Entry 4Y2A (X-ray diffraction, 2.90 A resolution); this record covers chain A.

Chain A:
Protein: 3D polymerase
Source organism: Coxsackievirus B3
UniProt: P03313 (POLG_CXB3N); residues 1-462 here correspond to UniProt positions 1724-2185 (UniProt number = residue number + 1723)
Chain sequence (466 residues; each row starts with the number of its first residue):
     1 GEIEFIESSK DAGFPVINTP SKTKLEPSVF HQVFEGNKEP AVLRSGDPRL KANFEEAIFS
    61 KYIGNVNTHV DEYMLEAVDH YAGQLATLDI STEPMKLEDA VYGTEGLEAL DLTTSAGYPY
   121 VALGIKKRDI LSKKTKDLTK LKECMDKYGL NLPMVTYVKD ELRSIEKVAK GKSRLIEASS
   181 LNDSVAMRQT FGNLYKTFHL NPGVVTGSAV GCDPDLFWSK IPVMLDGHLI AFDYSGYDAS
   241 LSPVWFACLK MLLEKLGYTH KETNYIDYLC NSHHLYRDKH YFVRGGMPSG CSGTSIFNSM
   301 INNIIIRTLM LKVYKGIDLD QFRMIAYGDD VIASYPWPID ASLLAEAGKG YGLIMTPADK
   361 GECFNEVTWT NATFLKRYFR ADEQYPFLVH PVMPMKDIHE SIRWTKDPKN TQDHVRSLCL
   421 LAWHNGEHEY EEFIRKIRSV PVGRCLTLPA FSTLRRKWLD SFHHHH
Sequence notes: expression tag (463-466)
Residues lining bound ligands: 1FS (2,2'-[(4-chlorobenzene-1,2-diyl)bis(oxy)]bis(5-nitrobenzonitrile)): Leu107, Glu108, Leu110, Asp111, Thr114, Lys127, Ser184, Arg188, Tyr195, His199, Val210, Gly290, Cys291, Ser292, Gly293, Thr294, Ser295, Ile296, Tyr327
UniProt features mapped onto this chain:
  - binding site (Mg(2+)): Asp233, Asp329
What the authors report for this chain:
  - binding site for 1FS: Leu107, Glu108, Leu110, Asp111, Thr114, Arg188, Tyr195, His199, Thr294, Ser295, Ile296, Tyr327
  - mutagenesis - I296V, S299T, M300V: unchanged growth in response to 1FS
  - mutagenesis - I296V, S299T, M300V: unchanged growth in response to GPC-N114

Overview:
Bound to chain A: compound 1FS. From UniProt: Mg2+-binding residues Asp233 and Asp329. The paper reports a
binding site for 1FS at Leu107, Glu108 and Leu110 among others; I296V, S299T and M300V leave growth in
response to 1FS unchanged.
Chain A is 3D polymerase (Coxsackievirus B3); the structure, Crystal Structure of Coxsackie Virus B3 3D
polymerase in complex with GPC-N114 inhibitor, was determined by X-ray diffraction, deposited together with
4Y2C, 4Y34 and 4Y3C.
